PDB entry 2XEM | X-ray diffraction, 2.10 A resolution | chains A and B of the 4 polymer chains in the assembly

Chain A (and B):
Protein: DYNE7
Source organism: Micromonospora chersina
Notes: chain B of this document is another copy of the same molecule, construct and numbering; everything in this record applies to it too
Reference sequence: Q84HI7 (Q84HI7_9ACTO); residues 7-150 here correspond to UniProt positions 1-144 (UniProt number = residue number - 6)
Chain sequence (150 residues; row label = number of the first residue in the row):
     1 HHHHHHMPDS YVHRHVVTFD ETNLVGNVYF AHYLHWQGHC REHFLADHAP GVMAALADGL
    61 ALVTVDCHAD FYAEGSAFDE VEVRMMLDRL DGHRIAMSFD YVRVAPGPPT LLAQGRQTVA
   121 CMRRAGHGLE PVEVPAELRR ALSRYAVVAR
Unresolved in the structure: 1-3, 149-150 (chain B: 1-8, 145-150)
Differences from the reference sequence: expression tag (1-6)

Chain A / chain B interface:
Residue-residue contacts (21):
  Val16(A) - His43(B)
  Thr18(A) - His39(B)
  Thr18(A) - Glu42(B)
  Thr18(A) - His43(B)
  Phe19(A) - Glu42(B)  hydrogen bond (backbone-side chain)
  Phe19(A) - Met53(B)  hydrophobic
  Phe19(A) - Leu56(B)  hydrophobic
  Asp20(A) - His35(B)  salt bridge
  Asp20(A) - His39(B)  salt bridge
  His35(A) - Asp20(B)  salt bridge
  His39(A) - Thr18(B)  hydrogen bond
  His39(A) - Asp20(B)  salt bridge
  Glu42(A) - Thr18(B)
  Glu42(A) - Phe19(B)  hydrogen bond (side chain-backbone)
  Glu42(A) - Phe78(B)
  Met53(A) - Phe78(B)  hydrophobic
  Leu56(A) - Phe78(B)  hydrophobic
  Phe78(A) - Glu42(B)
  Phe78(A) - His43(B)
  Phe78(A) - Ala46(B)  hydrophobic
  Phe78(A) - Met53(B)  hydrophobic
Also at the interface, not in a pair above, chain A (12 interface residues in all): Leu45, Ala46
Also at the interface, not in a pair above, chain B (12 interface residues in all): Val17

Overview:
The chain A/chain B interface involves 12 residues from each chain; the contacts include 3 hydrogen bonds and
4 salt bridges. Polar pairs include Asp20(A)-His35(B), Asp20(A)-His39(B) and Phe19(A)-Glu42(B).
Chain A and chain B are both DYNE7 (Micromonospora chersina); the structure, Induced-fit and allosteric
effects upon polyene binding revealed by crystal structures of the Dynemicin thioesterase, was determined by
X-ray diffraction together with 2XFL from the same study.
